PDB entry 9F5I | electron microscopy, 3.00 A resolution | chains A and F of the 7 polymer chains in the assembly

[Chain A (and F)]
Name: Large T antigen
Source organism: Betapolyomavirus macacae
Notes: EC 3.6.4.-; chain F of this document is another copy of the same molecule, construct and numbering; everything in this record applies to it too
UniProt: P03070 (LT_SV40); residue numbers follow UniProt; this construct covers 266-627
Sequence (362 residues; each row starts with the number of its first residue):
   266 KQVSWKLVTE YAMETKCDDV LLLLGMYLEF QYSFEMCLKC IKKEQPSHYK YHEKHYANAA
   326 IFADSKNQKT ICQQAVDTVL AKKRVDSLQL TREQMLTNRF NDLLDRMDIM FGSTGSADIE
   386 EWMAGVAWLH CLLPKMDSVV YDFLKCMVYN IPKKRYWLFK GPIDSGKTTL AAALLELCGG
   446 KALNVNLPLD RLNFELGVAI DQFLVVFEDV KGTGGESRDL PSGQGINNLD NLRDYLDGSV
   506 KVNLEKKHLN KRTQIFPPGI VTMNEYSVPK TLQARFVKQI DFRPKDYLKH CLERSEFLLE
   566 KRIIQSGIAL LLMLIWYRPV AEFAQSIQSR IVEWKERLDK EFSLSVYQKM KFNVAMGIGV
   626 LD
Ligand contacts: ATP (adenosine-5'-triphosphate): Pro427, Ile428, Asp429, Ser430, Gly431, Lys432, Thr433, Thr434, Asp474, Asn529, Arg548, Pro549, Lys550, Lys554, Leu557, Leu564
UniProt features mapped onto this chain:
  - binding site (Zn(2+)): Cys302, Cys305, His313, His317
  - binding site (ATP): Gly426 to Thr433

[Chain A / chain F interface]
Residue-residue contacts - 20 pairs, chain A then chain F:
  Gln267(A) with Lys331(F)
  Trp270(A) with Lys331(F)
  Lys271(A) with Asp329(F), salt bridge
  Gln339(A) with Ser330(F), hydrogen bond (side chain-backbone); Lys331(F); Asn332(F); Gln333(F), hydrogen bond
  Asp342(A) with Leu286(F); Lys334(F), salt bridge
  Thr343(A) with Leu293(F)
  Ala346(A) with Leu286(F); Gly290(F)
  Arg349(A) with Asp284(F), salt bridge
  Val350(A) with Gly290(F); Met291(F); Glu294(F)
  Gln354(A) with Met291(F), hydrogen bond; Lys304(F), hydrogen bond
  Lys418(A) with Glu565(F)
  Lys419(A) with Glu565(F), salt bridge
Also at the interface, not in a pair above, chain A (15 interface residues in all): Leu345, Asn515, Arg517
Also at the interface, not in a pair above, chain F (17 interface residues in all): Leu287, Leu289, Gln310

[Overview]
Chain A and chain F form an interface of 15 and 17 residues respectively; the contacts include 4 hydrogen
bonds and 4 salt bridges. Among the polar pairs are Lys271(A)-Asp329(F), Asp342(A)-Lys334(F) and
Arg349(A)-Asp284(F). Chain A binds ATP.
Both chains are Large T antigen (Betapolyomavirus macacae). Entry 9F5I (Active SV40 LTAg complex with DNA (3D
variability component_000, frame_005)) was determined by electron microscopy (same publication as 9EVH, 9EVP,
9F3T, 9F3U, 9F73, 9F74 and 14 further entries).
